9FLF - chains A and B; structure by X-ray diffraction, 2.20 A resolution.

[Chain A (and B)]
Protein: Carbonic anhydrase
Organism: Homo sapiens
Notes: EC 4.2.1.1; chain B of this document is another copy of the same molecule, construct and numbering; everything in this record applies to it too
Reference sequence: A0A2R9BYT1 (A0A2R9BYT1_PANPA); the construct lacks a stretch of the UniProt sequence and is renumbered around it, so the offset changes along the chain: 4-50 = UniProt 137-183; 51-54 = UniProt 185-188; 55-72 = UniProt 191-208; 76-82 = UniProt 209-215; 6 more segments
Sequence (256 residues; row label = number of the first residue in the row; note: 9 numbers in that range are skipped by the numbering (no residue carries them; nothing is unmodelled there); a row labelled like 54A-54B holds insertion residues (54A, then the next letters in order)):
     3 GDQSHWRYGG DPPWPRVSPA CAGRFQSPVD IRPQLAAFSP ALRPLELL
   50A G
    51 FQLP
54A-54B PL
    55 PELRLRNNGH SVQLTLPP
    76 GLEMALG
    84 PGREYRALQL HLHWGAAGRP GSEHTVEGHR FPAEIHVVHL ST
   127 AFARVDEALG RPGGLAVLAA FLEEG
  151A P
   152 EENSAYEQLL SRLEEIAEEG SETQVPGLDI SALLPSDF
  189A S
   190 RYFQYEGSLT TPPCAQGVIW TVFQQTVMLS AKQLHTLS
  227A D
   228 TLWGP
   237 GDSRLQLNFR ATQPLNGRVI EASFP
Unresolved in the structure: 3-18
Construct notes: expression tag (3); conflict Arg18 (Gln151 in A0A2R9BYT1); engineered mutation Ser41 (Cys174 in A0A2R9BYT1), Gln213 (Asn346 in A0A2R9BYT1)
Cystine bridges: Cys23-Cys203
Covalently attached groups: compound A1IDV linked to His64
Bound ions: Zn2+: His94, His96, His119 (together with A1IDV)
Ligand contacts: A1IDV (3-[[(1R,4Z)-cyclododec-4-en-1-yl]amino]-4-ethylsulfonyl-2,5,6-tris(fluoranyl)benzenesulfonamide): Asn62, Ser65, Gln67, Leu91, Gln92, His94, His96, Glu106, His119, Val121, Val131, Leu135, Leu141, Val143, Leu198, Thr199, Thr200, Pro201, Pro202, Trp209
What the authors report for this chain:
  - binding site for A1IDV: Asn62, His64, Gln92
  - catalytic residues: His64 (citing earlier work)

[How chain A and chain B interact]
Pairs across the interface - 30 pairs, chain A then chain B:
  Arg26(A) - Glu87(B)  salt bridge
  Phe27(A) - Pro84(B)
  Phe27(A) - Gly85(B)
  Ala39(A) - Pro42(B)  hydrophobic
  Ala39(A) - Ala43(B)
  Phe40(A) - Phe40(B)
  Phe40(A) - Pro42(B)
  Ser41(A) - Ser41(B)  hydrogen bond
  Ser41(A) - Glu257(B)  hydrogen bond
  Pro42(A) - Ala39(B)  hydrophobic
  Pro42(A) - Phe40(B)
  Ala43(A) - Val255(B)  hydrophobic
  Ala43(A) - Glu257(B)
  Pro84(A) - Phe27(B)  hydrophobic
  Gly85(A) - Phe27(B)
  Arg86(A) - Glu195(B)
  Ala127(A) - Gly136(B)
  Ala127(A) - Arg137(B)  hydrogen bond (backbone-side chain)
  Ala127(A) - Pro138(B)
  Phe128(A) - Arg137(B)
  Phe128(A) - Pro138(B)
  Glu133(A) - Arg137(B)  salt bridge
  Gly136(A) - Ala127(B)
  Arg137(A) - Ala127(B)  hydrogen bond (side chain-backbone)
  Arg137(A) - Phe128(B)
  Arg137(A) - Glu133(B)  salt bridge
  Pro138(A) - Ala127(B)
  Pro138(A) - Pro138(B)
  Gly253(A) - Pro84(B)
  Glu257(A) - Ala43(B)
Also at the interface, not in a pair above, chain A (25 interface residues in all): Arg45, Ser124, Gly139, Glu195, Asn252, Arg254, Val255
Also at the interface, not in a pair above, chain B (21 interface residues in all): Ser124, Gly253, Arg254

[Summary]
25 residues of chain A face 21 of chain B across their interface, with 4 hydrogen bonds and 3 salt bridges.
Among the polar pairs are Arg26(A)-Glu87(B), Glu133(A)-Arg137(B) and Ser41(A)-Ser41(B). Covalently linked
compound A1IDV: at His64(A). The paper reports the catalytic residue His64(A); a binding site for A1IDV at
Asn62(A), His64(A) and Gln92(A).
Chain A and chain B are both Carbonic anhydrase (Homo sapiens); the structure, Three-Dimensional Structure of
Human Carbonic Anhydrase IX in Complex with a Covalent Inhibitor, was determined by X-ray diffraction together
with 8S4F and 8OO8 from the same study.
